4BGZ - chains B and E of the 6 polymer chains in the assembly; structure by X-ray diffraction, 2.68 A resolution.

== Chain B ==
Name: Haemagglutinin HA1
Source organism: Influenza virus
Notes: fragment: ha2 trypsin released ectodomain, residues 347-512
UniProtKB: Q207Z6 (Q207Z6_9INFA); residues 1-166 here correspond to UniProt positions 347-512 (UniProt number = residue number + 346)
Amino-acid sequence (166 residues; numbered 1 to 166; the number before each row is that of its first residue):
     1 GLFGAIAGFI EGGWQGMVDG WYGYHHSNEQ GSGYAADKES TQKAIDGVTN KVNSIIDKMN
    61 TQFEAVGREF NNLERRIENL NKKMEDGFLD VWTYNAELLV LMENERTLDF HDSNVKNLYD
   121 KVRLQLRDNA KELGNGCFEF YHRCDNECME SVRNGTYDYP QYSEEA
Not modelled in the structure: 1-9, 155-166
Cystine bridges: Cys144-Cys148

== Chain E ==
Name: Hemagglutinin
Source organism: Influenza virus
Notes: fragment: ha1 trypsin released ectodomain, residues 17-338
UniProtKB: Q207Z6 (Q207Z6_9INFA); residues 1-322 here correspond to UniProt positions 17-338 (UniProt number = residue number + 16)
Amino-acid sequence (327 residues; row label = number of the first residue in the row; numbering starts at 0):
     0 PDQICIGYHA NNSTEQVDTI MEKNVTVTHA QDILEKTHNG KLCDLDGVKP LILRDCSVAG
    60 WLLGNPMCDE FLNVPEWSYI VEKINPANDL CYPGNFNDYE ELKHLLSRIN HFEKIQIIPK
   120 SSWSDHEASA GVSSACPYQG RSSFFRNVVW LIKKDNAYPT IKRSYNNTNQ EDLLVLWGIH
   180 HPNDAAEQTR LYQNPTTYIS VGTSTLNQRL VPKIATRSKV NGQSGRMEFF WTILKPNDAI
   240 NFESNGNFIA PENAYKIVKK GDSTIMKSEL EYGNCNTKCQ TPIGAINSSM PFHNIHPLTI
   300 GECPKYVKSS RLVLATGLRN SPQRETR
Not modelled in the structure: 320-326
Cystine bridges: Cys42-Cys274, Cys55-Cys67, Cys90-Cys135, Cys278-Cys302
Glycans and other covalent adducts: N-acetylglucosamine (NAG) linked to Asn165
Construct notes: expression tag (0, 323-326)

== Chain B / chain E interface ==
Residue-residue contacts (10; chain B residue first):
  Leu73(B) with Asp97(E); Glu100(E)
  Glu74(B) with Glu100(E)
  Arg75(B) with Glu100(E), hydrogen bond (backbone-side chain); His103(E)
  Arg76(B) with Glu99(E); Glu100(E), salt bridge; His103(E)
  Asn79(B) with His103(E); Arg107(E)
Interface residues without a listed pair, chain B (6 interface residues in all): Asn72
Interface residues without a listed pair, chain E (6 interface residues in all): Trp230

== In short ==
Chain B and chain E each contribute 6 residues to their interface; the contacts include 1 hydrogen bond and 1
salt bridge. Polar pairs include Arg76(B)-Glu100(E) and Arg75(B)-Glu100(E). Covalently linked
N-acetylglucosamine: at Asn165(E).
Here chain B is Haemagglutinin HA1 and chain E is Hemagglutinin, both from Influenza virus. Entry 4BGZ
(Crystal Structure of H5 (tyTy) Influenza Virus Haemagglutinin) was determined by X-ray diffraction, deposited
together with 4BGW, 4BGX, 4BGY, 4BH0, 4BH1, 4BH2, 4BH3 and 4BH4.
